8GKC - chains A and D; structure by electron microscopy, 2.45 A resolution.

[Chain A (and D)]
Protein: Fatty acid synthase
Organism: Homo sapiens
Notes: EC 2.3.1.85, 2.3.1.38, 2.3.1.39, 2.3.1.41, 1.1.1.100, 4.2.1.59, 1.3.1.39, 3.1.2.14; chain D of this document is another copy of the same molecule, construct and numbering; everything in this record applies to it too
Reference sequence: P49327 (FAS_HUMAN); residues 855-2511 here = UniProt positions 855-2511
Chain sequence (1670 residues; numbered 854 to 2523; the number before each row is that of its first residue):
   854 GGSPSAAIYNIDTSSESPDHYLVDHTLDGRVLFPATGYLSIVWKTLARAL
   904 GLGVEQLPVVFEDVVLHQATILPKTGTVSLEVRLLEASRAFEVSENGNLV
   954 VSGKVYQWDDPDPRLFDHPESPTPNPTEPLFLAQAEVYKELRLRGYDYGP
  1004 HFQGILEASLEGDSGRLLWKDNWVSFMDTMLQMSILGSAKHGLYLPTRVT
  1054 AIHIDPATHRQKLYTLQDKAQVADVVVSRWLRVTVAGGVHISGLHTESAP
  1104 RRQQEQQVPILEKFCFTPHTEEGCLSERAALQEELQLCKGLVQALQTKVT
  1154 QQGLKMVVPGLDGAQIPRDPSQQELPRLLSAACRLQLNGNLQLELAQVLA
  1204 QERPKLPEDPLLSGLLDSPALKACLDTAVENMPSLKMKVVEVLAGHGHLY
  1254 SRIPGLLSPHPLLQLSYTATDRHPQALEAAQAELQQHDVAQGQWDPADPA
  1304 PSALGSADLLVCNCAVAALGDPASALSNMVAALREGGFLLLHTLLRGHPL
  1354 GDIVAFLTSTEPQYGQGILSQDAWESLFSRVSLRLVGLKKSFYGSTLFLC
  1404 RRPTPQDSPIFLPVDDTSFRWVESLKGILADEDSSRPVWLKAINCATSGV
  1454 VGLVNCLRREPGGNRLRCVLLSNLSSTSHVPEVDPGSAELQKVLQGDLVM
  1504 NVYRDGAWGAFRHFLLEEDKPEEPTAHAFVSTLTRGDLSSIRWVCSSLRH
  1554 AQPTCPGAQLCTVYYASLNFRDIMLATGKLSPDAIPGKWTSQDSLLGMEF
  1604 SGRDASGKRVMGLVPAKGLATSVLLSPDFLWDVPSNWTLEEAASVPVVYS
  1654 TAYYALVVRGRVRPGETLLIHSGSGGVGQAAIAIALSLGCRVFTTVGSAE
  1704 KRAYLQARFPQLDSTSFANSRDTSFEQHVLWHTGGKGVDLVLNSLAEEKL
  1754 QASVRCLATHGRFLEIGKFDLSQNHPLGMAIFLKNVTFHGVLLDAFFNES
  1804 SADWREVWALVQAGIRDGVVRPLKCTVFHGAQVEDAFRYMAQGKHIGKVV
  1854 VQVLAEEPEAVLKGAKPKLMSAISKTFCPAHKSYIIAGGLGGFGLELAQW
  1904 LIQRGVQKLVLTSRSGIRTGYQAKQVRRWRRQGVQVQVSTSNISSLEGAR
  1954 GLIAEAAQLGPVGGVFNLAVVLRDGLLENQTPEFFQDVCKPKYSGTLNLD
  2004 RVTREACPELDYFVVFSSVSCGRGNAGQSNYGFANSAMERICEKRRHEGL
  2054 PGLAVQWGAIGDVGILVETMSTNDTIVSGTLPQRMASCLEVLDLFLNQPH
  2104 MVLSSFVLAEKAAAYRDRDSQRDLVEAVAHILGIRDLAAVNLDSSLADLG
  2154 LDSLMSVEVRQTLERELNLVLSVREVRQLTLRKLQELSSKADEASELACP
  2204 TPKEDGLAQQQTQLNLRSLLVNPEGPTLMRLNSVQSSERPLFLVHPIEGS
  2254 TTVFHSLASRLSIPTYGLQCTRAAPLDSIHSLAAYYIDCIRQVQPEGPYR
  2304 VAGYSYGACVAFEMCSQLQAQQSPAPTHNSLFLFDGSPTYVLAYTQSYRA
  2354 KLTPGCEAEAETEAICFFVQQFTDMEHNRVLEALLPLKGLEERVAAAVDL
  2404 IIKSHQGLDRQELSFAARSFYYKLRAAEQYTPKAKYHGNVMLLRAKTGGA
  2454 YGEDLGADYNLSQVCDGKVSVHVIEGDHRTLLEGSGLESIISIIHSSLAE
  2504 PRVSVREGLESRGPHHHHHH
Not modelled in the structure: 854-857, 1123-1409, 2075-2076, 2113-2523
Construct notes: cloning artifact (854, 2512-2517); expression tag (2518-2523)
Curated features (UniProtKB/Swiss-Prot):
  - active site: His878 (Proton acceptor), Asp1031 (Proton donor), Ser2308 (For thioesterase activity), His2481 (For thioesterase activity)
  - modified residue: Lys992 (N6-acetyllysine), Ser1174 (Phosphoserine), Ser1411 (Phosphoserine), Cys1471 (S-nitrosocysteine), Ser1584 (Phosphoserine), Ser1594 (Phosphoserine), Lys1704 (N6-(pyridoxal phosphate)lysine), Lys1771 (N6-acetyllysine), Lys1847 (N6-acetyllysine), Lys1995 (N6-acetyllysine), Cys2091 (S-nitrosocysteine), Ser2156 (O-(pantetheine 4'-phosphoryl)serine), Ser2198 (Phosphoserine), Thr2204 (Phosphothreonine), Thr2215 (Phosphothreonine), Ser2236 (Phosphoserine), Lys2391 (N6-acetyllysine)
  - cross-link: Lys2449 (Glycyl lysine isopeptide (Lys-Gly) (interchain with G-Cter in SUMO2))
Small-molecule neighbours:
  - NADPH (NDP; NADPH dihydro-nicotinamide-adenine-dinucleotide phosphate), molecule 1: Phe1573, Arg1574, Val1650, Val1651, Thr1654, Ser1675, Ser1677, Gly1678, Gly1679, Val1680, Gly1681, Thr1698, Val1699, Gly1700, Lys1704, Ser1723, Arg1724, Ser1747, Ile1769, Lys1771, Val1794, Leu1795, Leu1796, Met1843, Ala1844, Gln1845, Gly1846, His1848, Gly1850, Lys1851
  - NADPH (NDP), molecule 2: Gly1891, Gly1892, Leu1893, Gly1894, Gly1895, Phe1896, Thr1915, Ser1916, Arg1917, Ser1918, Arg1921, Asn1945, Ser1947, Asn1970, Leu1971, Ala1972, Val1973, Val1974, Pro1994, Lys1995, Phe2019, Ser2020, Ser2021, Tyr2034, Trp2060, Gly2061, Ala2062, Ile2063, Gly2067, Ile2068, Leu2069
  - denifanstat (X5O): Leu1975, Asp1977, Ser2021, Val2022, Ser2023, Arg2026, Gly2027, Asn2028, Ala2029, Gln2031, Tyr2034, Trp2060, Gly2061, Ala2062, Ile2068, Leu2069, Thr2072, Val2080, Ser2081, Thr2083
From the paper describing this entry:
  - mutagenesis - L1097A: unchanged catalytic activity on hydroxybutyryl substrate

[How chain A and chain D interact]
Contacting residue pairs - 131 pairs, chain A then chain D:
  Ser858(A) with Ser858(D)
  Arg936(A) with Leu938(D)
  Leu938(A) with Arg936(D); Leu938(D), hydrophobic; Glu945(D)
  Glu939(A) with Glu945(D)
  Ala940(A) with Glu945(D), hydrogen bond (backbone-side chain); Ser947(D); Gly950(D); Asn951(D); Leu952(D)
  Ser941(A) with Glu945(D), hydrogen bond (backbone-side chain); Leu952(D)
  Glu945(A) with Leu938(D); Glu939(D); Ala940(D), hydrogen bond (side chain-backbone); Ser941(D), hydrogen bond (side chain-backbone)
  Ser947(A) with Ala940(D)
  Gly950(A) with Ala940(D)
  Asn951(A) with Ala940(D)
  Leu952(A) with Ala940(D); Ser941(D)
  Glu973(A) with Trp1734(D)
  Ser974(A) with Trp1734(D)
  Pro975(A) with Trp1734(D), hydrophobic
  Arg1051(A) with Ala1783(D)
  Thr1053(A) with Arg1758(D)
  Trp1083(A) with Leu1733(D); Trp1734(D); Gly1737(D), hydrogen bond (side chain-backbone); Gly1738(D)
  Leu1084(A) with Gln1730(D); Leu1733(D), hydrophobic; Trp1734(D)
  Arg1085(A) with Leu1733(D); Gly1738(D); Arg1758(D), hydrogen bond (side chain-backbone)
  Tyr1657(A) with Asn1788(D), hydrogen bond
  Val1661(A) with Arg1664(D), hydrogen bond (backbone-side chain)
  Arg1662(A) with Arg1664(D); Asn1788(D), hydrogen bond (side chain-backbone); Val1789(D); Thr1790(D), hydrogen bond
  Arg1664(A) with Val1661(D), hydrogen bond (side chain-backbone); Arg1662(D); Arg1664(D)
  Gln1730(A) with Leu1084(D)
  Leu1733(A) with Trp1083(D); Leu1084(D), hydrophobic; Arg1085(D)
  Trp1734(A) with Glu973(D); Ser974(D); Pro975(D), hydrophobic; Trp1083(D); Leu1084(D)
  Gly1737(A) with Trp1083(D), hydrogen bond (backbone-side chain)
  Gly1738(A) with Trp1083(D); Arg1085(D)
  Leu1753(A) with Met1782(D), hydrophobic
  Arg1758(A) with Thr1053(D); Arg1085(D), hydrogen bond (backbone-side chain)
  His1763(A) with Ala1798(D); Glu1802(D), salt bridge
  Lys1771(A) with Leu1786(D)
  Asp1773(A) with Met1782(D)
  Leu1774(A) with Met1782(D); Ala1783(D), hydrogen bond (backbone-backbone); Phe1785(D); Leu1786(D), hydrophobic
  Ser1775(A) with Leu1786(D)
  Asn1777(A) with Gly1781(D); Met1782(D), hydrogen bond (side chain-backbone); Ala1783(D), hydrogen bond (side chain-backbone)
  His1778(A) with Leu1780(D); Gly1781(D); Met1782(D), hydrogen bond (backbone-backbone)
  Pro1779(A) with Pro1779(D), hydrophobic; Leu1780(D)
  Leu1780(A) with His1778(D); Pro1779(D); Leu1780(D), hydrogen bond (backbone-backbone); Met1782(D), hydrophobic
  Gly1781(A) with Asn1777(D); His1778(D)
  Met1782(A) with Leu1753(D), hydrophobic; Asp1773(D); Leu1774(D); Asn1777(D), hydrogen bond (backbone-side chain); His1778(D), hydrogen bond (backbone-backbone); Leu1780(D), hydrophobic
  Ala1783(A) with Arg1051(D); Leu1774(D), hydrogen bond (backbone-backbone); Asn1777(D), hydrogen bond (backbone-side chain)
  Phe1785(A) with Leu1774(D); Phe1791(D), hydrophobic; Gly1793(D); Leu1795(D)
  Leu1786(A) with Lys1771(D); Leu1774(D), hydrophobic; Ser1775(D); Leu1795(D)
  Asn1788(A) with Tyr1657(D), hydrogen bond; Arg1662(D), hydrogen bond (backbone-side chain); Gly1793(D); Val1794(D); Leu1795(D), hydrogen bond (side chain-backbone); Ala1798(D)
  Val1789(A) with Arg1662(D); Phe1791(D); His1792(D); Gly1793(D), hydrogen bond (backbone-backbone)
  Thr1790(A) with Arg1662(D), hydrogen bond; Thr1790(D); Phe1791(D); His1792(D)
  Phe1791(A) with Phe1785(D), hydrophobic; Val1789(D); Thr1790(D); Phe1791(D), hydrogen bond (backbone-backbone)
  His1792(A) with Val1789(D); Thr1790(D)
  Gly1793(A) with Phe1785(D); Asn1788(D); Val1789(D), hydrogen bond (backbone-backbone)
  Val1794(A) with Asn1788(D)
  Leu1795(A) with Phe1785(D); Leu1786(D); Asn1788(D), hydrogen bond (backbone-side chain)
  Ala1798(A) with His1763(D); Asn1788(D)
  Glu1802(A) with His1763(D), salt bridge
Also at the interface, not in a pair above, chain A (57 interface residues in all): Leu937, Gln1754, Lys1787
Also at the interface, not in a pair above, chain D (57 interface residues in all): Leu937, Gln1754, Lys1787

[In short]
The chain A/chain D interface involves 57 residues from each chain; the contacts include 30 hydrogen bonds and
2 salt bridges. Among the polar pairs are His1763(A)-Glu1802(D), Ala940(A)-Glu945(D) and Ser941(A)-Glu945(D).
Chain A binds denifanstat and NADPH. From the paper: L1097A of chain A leaves catalytic activity on
hydroxybutyryl substrate unchanged.
Chain A and chain D are both Fatty acid synthase (Homo sapiens); the structure, Atomic model of the core
modifying region of human fatty acid synthase in complex with TVB-2640 ..., was determined by electron
microscopy together with 8EYI and 8EYK from the same study.
